Entry 6XL8 (X-ray diffraction, 2.34 A resolution); this record covers chain A.

Chain A:
Protein: Heparan sulfate glucosamine 3-O-sulfotransferase 3A1
From: Homo sapiens
Notes: EC 2.8.2.30
UniProt: Q9Y663 (HS3SA_HUMAN); numbering as in UniProt (aligned over 139-406)
Amino-acid sequence (273 residues; row label = number of the first residue in the row):
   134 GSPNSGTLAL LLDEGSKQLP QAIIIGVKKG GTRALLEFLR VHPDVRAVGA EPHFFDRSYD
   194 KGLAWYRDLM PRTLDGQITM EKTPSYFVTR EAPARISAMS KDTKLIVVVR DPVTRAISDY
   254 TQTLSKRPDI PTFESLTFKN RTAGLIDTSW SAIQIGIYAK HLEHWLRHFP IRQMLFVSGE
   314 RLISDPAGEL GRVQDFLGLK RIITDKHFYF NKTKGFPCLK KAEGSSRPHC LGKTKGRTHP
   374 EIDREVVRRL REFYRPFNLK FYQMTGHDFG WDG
Unresolved in the structure: 134-148
Sequence notes: expression tag (134-138)
Cystine bridges: C351-C363
Bound ions: Na+: D252, T256 (together with 2-O-sulfo-alpha-L-idopyranuronic acid, 2-deoxy-2-(sulfoamino)-alpha-D-glucopyranose)
Ligand contacts: adenosine-3'-5'-diphosphate (A3P): V160, K161, K162, G163, G164, T165, R166, A167, F171, K215, R243, S251, L315, I316, F349, P350, L364, K368, G369, R370, H372
What the authors report for this chain:
  - catalytic residues: E184
  - binding site for 2-O-sulfo-alpha-L-idopyranuronic acid: R166, K215, K259, K368, R370
  - mutagenesis - R173A, R173S, R179A, R190E, S284D, S284E: decreased catalytic activity
  - mutagenesis - R190A, K259A: decreased catalytic activity on 8-mer 1
  - mutagenesis - R190K: unchanged catalytic activity on 8-mer 1
  - mutagenesis - R260A: increased catalytic activity on 8-mer 1
  - mutagenesis - R190E/R260E: abolished catalytic activity
  - mutagenesis - R179E: unchanged catalytic activity
  - specificity-determining residues: R173, R190 (proposed by the authors, not directly observed)
  - mutagenesis - R190A, K259A: abolished catalytic activity on 8-mer 3
  - mutagenesis - R190K: unchanged catalytic activity on 8-mer 3
  - mutagenesis - R260A: decreased catalytic activity on 8-mer 3

Overview:
Chain A binds adenosine-3'-5'-diphosphate. D252 and T256 coordinate Na+. The paper reports the catalytic
residue E184; R173A, R173S and R179A, among others, reduce catalytic activity; 12 substitutions were tested in
all.
Chain A is Heparan sulfate glucosamine 3-O-sulfotransferase 3A1 (Homo sapiens); the structure, Crystal
structure of 3-O-Sulfotransferase isoform 3 in complex with 8mer oligosaccharide with no 6S sulfation, was
determined by X-ray diffraction together with 6XKG from the same study.
